9OJZ - chains G and H of the 12 polymer chains in the assembly; structure by electron microscopy, 3.39 A resolution.

# Chain G (and H)
Protein: Syntaxin-1A
From: Rattus norvegicus
Notes: chain H of this document is another copy of the same molecule, construct and numbering; everything in this record applies to it too
UniProtKB: P32851 (STX1A_RAT); residues 1-267 here = UniProt positions 1-267
Sequence (267 residues; each row starts with the number of its first residue):
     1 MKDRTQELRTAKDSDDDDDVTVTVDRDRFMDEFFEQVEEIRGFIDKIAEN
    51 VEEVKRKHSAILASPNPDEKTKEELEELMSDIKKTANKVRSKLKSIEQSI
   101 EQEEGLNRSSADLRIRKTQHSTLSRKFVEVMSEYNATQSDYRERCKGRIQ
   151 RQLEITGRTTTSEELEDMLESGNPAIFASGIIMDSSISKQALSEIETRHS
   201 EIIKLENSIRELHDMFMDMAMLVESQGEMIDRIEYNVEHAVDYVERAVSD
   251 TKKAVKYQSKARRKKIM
Unresolved in the structure: 1-196, 260-267 (chain H: 1-171, 260-267)
UniProt features mapped onto this chain:
  - site: K253, A254 (Microbial infection: Cleavage)
  - modified residue (Phosphoserine): S14, S64, S95, S188
  - cross-link (Glycyl lysine isopeptide (Lys-Gly)): K252 (interchain with G-Cter in SUMO), K253 (interchain with G-Cter in SUMO), K256 (interchain with G-Cter in SUMO)

# Chain G / chain H interface
Residue-residue contacts (26):
  I202(G) with E201(H)
  I209(G) with S208(H)
  L212(G) with L212(H), hydrophobic
  H213(G) with S208(H); E211(H); L212(H); M215(H)
  F216(G) with L212(H), hydrophobic; M215(H), hydrophobic; F216(H), hydrophobic
  M217(G) with M215(H), hydrophobic
  V223(G) with Q226(H), hydrogen bond (backbone-side chain)
  E224(G) with L222(H)
  Q226(G) with Q226(H)
  G227(G) with Q226(H)
  I230(G) with M229(H); I233(H)
  D231(G) with M229(H)
  I233(G) with I233(H), hydrophobic
  E234(G) with M229(H); R232(H), salt bridge; I233(H)
  E238(G) with N236(H)
  E245(G) with Y243(H), hydrogen bond
  V248(G) with Y243(H)
  K252(G) with Y243(H), hydrogen bond
Other interface residues (no listed pair), chain G (22 interface residues in all): L205, E206, V237, V241
Other interface residues (no listed pair), chain H (17 interface residues in all): K204, L205, V237, A240

# Overview
Chain G and chain H form an interface of 22 and 17 residues respectively, with 3 hydrogen bonds and 1 salt
bridge. Polar pairs include E234(G)-R232(H), V223(G)-Q226(H) and E245(G)-Y243(H).
Chain G and chain H are both Syntaxin-1A (Rattus norvegicus); the structure, 21bin20S complex
(NSF-alphaSNAP-2:1 syntaxin-1a:SNAP-25), non-hydrolyzing, class 5, was determined by electron microscopy (same
publication as 9OJR, 9OJU, 9OK3, 9OK5, 9OKC, 9OLJ and 17 further entries).
